PDB entry 6MBV | X-ray diffraction, 1.70 A resolution | chain A

Chain A:
Protein: Carbonic anhydrase 2
Source organism: Homo sapiens
Notes: EC 4.2.1.1
Reference sequence: P00918 (CAH2_HUMAN); the author numbering skips numbers that UniProt does not, so the offset changes along the chain: 4-125 = UniProt 4-125; 127-261 = UniProt 126-260
Sequence (257 residues; each row starts with the number of its first residue; note: 1 number in that range is skipped by the numbering (no residue carries it; nothing is unmodelled there)):
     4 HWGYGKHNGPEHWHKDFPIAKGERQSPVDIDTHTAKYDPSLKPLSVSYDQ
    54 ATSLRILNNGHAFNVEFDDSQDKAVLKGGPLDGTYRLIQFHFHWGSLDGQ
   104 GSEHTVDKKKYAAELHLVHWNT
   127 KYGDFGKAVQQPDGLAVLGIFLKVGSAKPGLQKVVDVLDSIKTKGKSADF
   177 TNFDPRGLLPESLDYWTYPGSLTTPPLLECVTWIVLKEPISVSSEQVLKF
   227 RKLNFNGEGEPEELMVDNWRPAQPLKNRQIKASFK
Curated features (UniProtKB/Swiss-Prot):
  - active site: H64 (Proton donor/acceptor)
  - binding site (Zn(2+)): H94, H96, H119
  - binding site (substrate): T199, T200
  - site: Y7 (Fine-tunes the proton-transfer properties of H-64), N62 (Fine-tunes the proton-transfer properties of H-64), N67 (Fine-tunes the proton-transfer properties of H-64), Q92 (Involved in the binding of some activators, including histamine and L-histidine)
  - modified residue (Phosphoserine): S166, S173
Ion coordination: Zn2+: H94, H96, H119
Residues lining bound ligands: nicotinic acid (NIO): Q92, H94, V121, F131, L198, T199, T200, P201, P202
Reported in the primary citation:
  - binding site for nicotinic acid: Q92, V121, F131, L198, T199, T200, P202

Overview:
Ligands of chain A: nicotinic acid. The Zn2+ site is built by H94, H96 and H119. From UniProt: active-site
residue H64, 3 Zn2+-binding residues and substrate-binding residues T199 and T200. From the paper: a binding
site for nicotinic acid at Q92, V121 and F131 among others.
Chain A is Carbonic anhydrase 2 (Homo sapiens); the structure, Carbonic Anhydrase II in complex with Nicotinic
Acid, was determined by X-ray diffraction together with 6MBY from the same study.
